PDB entry 5E1B | X-ray diffraction, 1.65 A resolution | chains A and D

== Chain A ==
Name: N-terminal Xaa-Pro-Lys N-methyltransferase 1
From: Homo sapiens
Notes: EC 2.1.1.244
UniProt: Q9BV86 (NTM1A_HUMAN); numbering as in UniProt (aligned over 2-223)
Chain sequence (241 residues; numbered -17 to 223; the number before each row is that of its first residue; numbers below 1 keep their minus sign (Met-17 is residue -17)):
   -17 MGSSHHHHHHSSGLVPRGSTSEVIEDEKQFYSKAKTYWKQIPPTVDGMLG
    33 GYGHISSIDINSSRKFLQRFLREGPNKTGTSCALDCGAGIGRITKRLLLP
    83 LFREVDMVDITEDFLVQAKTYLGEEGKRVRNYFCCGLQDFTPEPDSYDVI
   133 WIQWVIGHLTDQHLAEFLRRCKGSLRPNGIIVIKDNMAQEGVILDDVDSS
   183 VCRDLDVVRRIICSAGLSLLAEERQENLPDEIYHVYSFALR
Not modelled in the structure: -17 to -4
Construct notes: expression tag (-17 to 1)
Residues lining bound ligands: S-adenosylhomocysteine (SAH): Tyr13, Trp20, Met30, Leu31, Cys68, Gly69, Ala70, Gly71, Arg74, Ile75, Asp91, Ile92, Thr93, Phe96, Cys117, Gly118, Leu119, Gln120, Gln135, Trp136, Val137, His140, Leu141
Curated features (UniProtKB/Swiss-Prot):
  - binding site (S-adenosyl-L-methionine): Gly69, Arg74, Asp91 to Thr93, Leu119, Gln120, Gln135
  - modified residue: Thr2 (N-acetylthreonine)
  - mutagenesis: Tyr19 (Y19A/F: Decreased methyltransferase activity with CENPA; Y19A: Reduced methyltransferase activity with CENPA), Trp20 (W20A/M/Y: Nearly abolishes methyltransferase activity with CENPA), Trp136 (W136L: Strongly reduces methyltransferase activity with CENPA), Asp167 (D167A: Does not affect methyltransferase activity; D167N/Q: Abolishes methyltransferase activity with CENPA), Asn168 (N168A: Decreased methyltransferase activity; N168K: Loss of methyltransferase activity), Asp177 (D177A: Induces a slight decrease in methyltransferase activity; D177K: Induces a strong decrease in methyltransferase activity; D177N: Strongly reduces methyltransferase activity with CENPA), Asp180 (D180A: Induces a decrease in methyltransferase activity; D180K: Induces a strong decrease in methyltransferase activity; D180N: Reduced methyltransferase activity with CENPA), Ser182 (S182A: Induces a slight decrease in methyltransferase activity; S182K: Induces a strong decrease in methyltransferase activity)
What the authors report for this chain:
  - binding site for S-adenosylhomocysteine: Trp20, Arg74, Ile92, Leu119, Gln120, Val137
  - mutagenesis - W136F, W136I, N168K: decreased catalytic activity with RCC1 (chain D)
  - catalytic residues: His140, Asp180 (proposed by the authors, not directly observed)
  - contacts within the chain: His140-Ser181 (hydrogen bond)
  - mutagenesis - H140K, D180K: abolished catalytic activity with RCC1 (chain D)

== Chain D ==
Name: RCC1
Chain sequence (6 residues; each row starts with the number of its first residue):
     1 SPKRIA

== Chain A / chain D interface ==
Residue-residue contacts (24; chain A residue first):
  Trp20(A) - Ser1(D)
  Gly29(A) - Ser1(D)
  Met30(A) - Ser1(D)  hydrogen bond (backbone-side chain)
  Leu31(A) - Ser1(D)
  Leu31(A) - Pro2(D)
  Gly32(A) - Ser1(D)  hydrogen bond (backbone-side chain)
  Tyr34(A) - Pro2(D)
  Tyr34(A) - Arg4(D)
  Trp136(A) - Pro2(D)
  Asn168(A) - Ser1(D)  hydrogen bond (side chain-backbone)
  Asn168(A) - Pro2(D)
  Asp177(A) - Lys3(D)  salt bridge
  Asp180(A) - Lys3(D)  salt bridge
  Ser182(A) - Lys3(D)  hydrogen bond
  Glu213(A) - Arg4(D)
  Glu213(A) - Ile5(D)  hydrogen bond (backbone-backbone)
  Ile214(A) - Pro2(D)  hydrophobic
  Ile214(A) - Lys3(D)
  Ile214(A) - Arg4(D)
  Ile214(A) - Ile5(D)
  Tyr215(A) - Lys3(D)  hydrogen bond (backbone-backbone)
  Tyr215(A) - Arg4(D)
  Tyr215(A) - Ile5(D)
  Tyr215(A) - Ala6(D)  hydrogen bond (side chain-backbone)
Interface residues without a listed pair, chain A (15 interface residues in all): Ile37
The authors on this interface:
  - residue pairs: Met30(A)-Ser1(D) (backbone contact), Leu31(A)-Pro2(D) (hydrophobic contact), Ile37(A)-Pro2(D) (hydrophobic contact), Trp136(A)-Pro2(D) (pi stacking), Asn168(A)-Ser1(D) (hydrogen bond), Asp177(A)-Lys3(D) (hydrogen bond), Asp180(A)-Lys3(D) (hydrogen bond), Ile214(A)-Pro2(D) (hydrophobic contact)

== In short ==
The interface between chain A and chain D involves 15 residues on one side and 6 on the other; the contacts
include 7 hydrogen bonds and 2 salt bridges. Polar contacts include Asp177(A)-Lys3(D), Asp180(A)-Lys3(D) and
Met30(A)-Ser1(D). The paper describes a backbone contact between Met30(A) and Ser1(D); hydrophobic contacts
between Leu31(A) and Pro2(D), Ile37(A) and Pro2(D) and Ile214(A) and Pro2(D); pi stacking between Trp136(A)
and Pro2(D). From the paper: catalytic residues His140(A) and Asp180(A); W136F, W136I and N168K of chain A
reduce catalytic activity with RCC1 (chain D); 5 substitutions were tested in all.
Here chain A is N-terminal Xaa-Pro-Lys N-methyltransferase 1 (Homo sapiens) and chain D is RCC1. Entry 5E1B
(Crystal structure of NRMT1 in complex with SPKRIA peptide) was determined by X-ray diffraction together with
5E1D, 5E1M, 5E1O, 5E2A and 5E2B from the same study.
